PDB entry 6RES | electron microscopy, 4.30 A resolution (low resolution: residue-level contacts below are approximate; hydrogen-bond / salt-bridge calls are withheld) | chains 2 and 7 of the 31 polymer chains in the assembly

== Chain 2 ==
Name: ASA-2: Polytomella F-ATP synthase associated subunit 2
From: Polytomella sp. Pringsheim 198.80
Notes: engineered mutation(s): P165F, N167S
Sequence (441 residues; numbered 5 to 445; the number before each row is that of its first residue):
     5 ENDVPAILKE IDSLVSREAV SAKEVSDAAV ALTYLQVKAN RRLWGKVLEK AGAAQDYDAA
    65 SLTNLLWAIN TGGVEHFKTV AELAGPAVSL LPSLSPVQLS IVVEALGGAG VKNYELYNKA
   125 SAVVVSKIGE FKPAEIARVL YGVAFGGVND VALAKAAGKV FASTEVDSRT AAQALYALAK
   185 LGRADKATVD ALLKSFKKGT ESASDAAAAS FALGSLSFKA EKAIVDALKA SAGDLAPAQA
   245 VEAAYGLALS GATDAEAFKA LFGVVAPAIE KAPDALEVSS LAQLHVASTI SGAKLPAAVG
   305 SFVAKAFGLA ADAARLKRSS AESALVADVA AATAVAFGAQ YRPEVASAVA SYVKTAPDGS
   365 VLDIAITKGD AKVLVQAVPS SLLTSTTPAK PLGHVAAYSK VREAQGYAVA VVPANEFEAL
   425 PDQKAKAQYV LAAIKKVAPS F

== Chain 7 ==
Name: Mitochondrial ATP synthase associated protein ASA7
From: Polytomella sp. Pringsheim 198.80
UniProt: D8V7I2 (D8V7I2_9CHLO); residues 1-190 here = UniProt positions 1-190
Sequence (190 residues; numbered 1 to 190; the number before each row is that of its first residue):
     1 MSSVRAGVEA GRRDLTTFTF SGLQDAPVAA LSGSIKLNVA AKAGKAEVTV AAGAAKAATQ
    61 VSAAALRKLS GSKISLAEVA RISVLHSSIQ NYLLSLSNER YQLLSQWPDF TTMYGKDFYY
   121 RAHPEDLKKF YDAADEYYKL YETVTEFDSL SALASQVVPN YAARRRSTVH PAIGSTVADG
   181 AFTNFLLSKQ
Disordered / not traced: 1-14

== Chain 2 / chain 7 interface ==
Contacting residue pairs (93; chain 2 residue first):
  Glu-5(2) / Lys-56(7)
  Asn-6(2) / Lys-56(7)
  Asn-6(2) / Ala-57(7)
  Asn-6(2) / Ala-58(7)
  Asp-7(2) / Lys-56(7)
  Asp-7(2) / Ala-57(7)
  Ile-11(2) / Val-50(7)
  Ile-11(2) / Ala-51(7)
  Ile-11(2) / Ala-52(7)
  Ile-11(2) / Ala-55(7)
  Glu-14(2) / Ala-52(7)
  Glu-14(2) / Ala-54(7)
  Leu-18(2) / Ile-35(7)
  Lys-27(2) / Leu-31(7)
  Lys-27(2) / Ser-32(7)
  Glu-28(2) / Ser-32(7)
  Glu-28(2) / Ser-34(7)
  Ser-30(2) / Leu-31(7)
  Asp-31(2) / Ala-30(7)
  Asp-31(2) / Leu-31(7)
  Asp-31(2) / Ser-32(7)
  Asp-31(2) / Ile-35(7)
  Val-34(2) / Pro-27(7)
  Val-34(2) / Leu-37(7)
  Thr-37(2) / Leu-66(7)
  Tyr-38(2) / Ala-26(7)
  Tyr-38(2) / Pro-27(7)
  Tyr-38(2) / Val-48(7)
  Gln-40(2) / Val-61(7)
  Gln-40(2) / Leu-66(7)
  Gln-40(2) / Leu-69(7)
  Lys-42(2) / Leu-69(7)
  Lys-42(2) / Ser-72(7)
  Lys-42(2) / Ile-74(7)
  Arg-45(2) / Ile-74(7)
  Arg-45(2) / Leu-76(7)
  Trp-48(2) / Leu-76(7)
  Gly-49(2) / Leu-76(7)
  Leu-52(2) / Leu-76(7)
  Ala-64(2) / Leu-31(7)
  Ser-65(2) / Leu-31(7)
  Asn-68(2) / Pro-27(7)
  Asn-68(2) / Leu-31(7)
  Trp-71(2) / Ser-21(7)
  Trp-71(2) / Gly-22(7)
  Trp-71(2) / Leu-23(7)
  Asn-74(2) / Leu-15(7)
  Thr-75(2) / Ser-21(7)
  Thr-75(2) / Gly-22(7)
  Thr-75(2) / Ser-70(7)
  Gly-76(2) / Ile-74(7)
  Gly-77(2) / Ser-72(7)
  Gly-77(2) / Lys-73(7)
  Gly-77(2) / Ile-74(7)
  Val-78(2) / Ile-74(7)
  Val-78(2) / Leu-76(7)
  Glu-79(2) / Leu-15(7)
  Glu-79(2) / Ser-75(7)
  Glu-79(2) / Leu-76(7)
  His-80(2) / Leu-76(7)
  His-80(2) / Glu-78(7)
  Glu-108(2) / Phe-20(7)
  Glu-108(2) / Ser-21(7)
  Gly-112(2) / Leu-15(7)
  Gly-112(2) / Thr-16(7)
  Ala-113(2) / Leu-15(7)
  Glu-139(2) / Asp-25(7)
  Arg-142(2) / Ser-21(7)
  Arg-142(2) / Gln-24(7)
  Arg-142(2) / Asp-25(7)
  Tyr-145(2) / Thr-16(7)
  Tyr-145(2) / Phe-18(7)
  Phe-149(2) / Thr-16(7)
  Arg-173(2) / Phe-20(7)
  Arg-173(2) / Gln-24(7)
  Arg-173(2) / Arg-67(7)
  Ala-176(2) / Phe-20(7)
  Gln-177(2) / Phe-20(7)
  Tyr-180(2) / Thr-17(7)
  Tyr-180(2) / Phe-20(7)
  Glu-205(2) / Ala-64(7)
  Ser-206(2) / Ala-64(7)
  Ser-206(2) / Arg-67(7)
  Ser-208(2) / Phe-18(7)
  Ser-208(2) / Arg-67(7)
  Asp-209(2) / Arg-67(7)
  Ala-211(2) / Phe-18(7)
  Ala-212(2) / Phe-18(7)
  Ala-212(2) / Phe-20(7)
  Asp-238(2) / Lys-68(7)
  Ala-240(2) / Gly-71(7)
  Gln-243(2) / Thr-17(7)
  Gln-243(2) / Phe-18(7)
Other interface residues (no listed pair), chain 2 (61 interface residues in all): Val-8, Ala-10, Ala-35, Leu-39, Lys-82, Val-101, Ile-105, Lys-136, Phe-215, Ala-242, Glu-246
Other interface residues (no listed pair), chain 7 (45 interface residues in all): Thr-19, Val-39, Gly-53, Thr-59

== Overview ==
61 residues of chain 2 and 45 residues of chain 7 are in contact.
Chain 2 is ASA-2: Polytomella F-ATP synthase associated subunit 2 and chain 7 is Mitochondrial ATP synthase
associated protein ASA7, both from Polytomella sp. Pringsheim 198.80; the structure, Cryo-EM structure of
Polytomella F-ATP synthase, Rotary substate 3C, composite map, was determined by electron microscopy,
deposited together with 6RD4, 6RD5, 6RD6, 6RD7, 6RD8, 6RD9 and 46 further entries.
